1T0O - chain A; structure by X-ray diffraction, 1.96 A resolution.

# Chain A
Molecule: alpha-galactosidase
From: Hypocrea jecorina
Notes: EC 3.2.1.22
Sequence (417 residues; numbered 1 to 417; the number before each row is that of its first residue):
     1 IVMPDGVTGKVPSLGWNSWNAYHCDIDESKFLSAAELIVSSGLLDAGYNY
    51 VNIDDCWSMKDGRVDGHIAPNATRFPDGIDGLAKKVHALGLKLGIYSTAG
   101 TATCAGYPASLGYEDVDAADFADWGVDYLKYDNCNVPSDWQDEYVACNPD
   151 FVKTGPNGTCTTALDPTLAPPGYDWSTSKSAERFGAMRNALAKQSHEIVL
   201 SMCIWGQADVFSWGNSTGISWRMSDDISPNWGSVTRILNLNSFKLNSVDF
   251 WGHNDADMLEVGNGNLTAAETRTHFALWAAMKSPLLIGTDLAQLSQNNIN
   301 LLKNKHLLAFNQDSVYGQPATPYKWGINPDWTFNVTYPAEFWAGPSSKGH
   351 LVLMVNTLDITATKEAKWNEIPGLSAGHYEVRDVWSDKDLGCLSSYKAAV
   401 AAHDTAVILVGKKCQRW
Cystine bridges: C24-C56, C104-C134, C147-C160, C392-C414
Covalent attachments: N-acetylglucosamine (NAG) linked to N71, N334; glycan linked to N157, N215
Ligand contacts: beta-D-galactopyranose (GAL): W19, D54, D55, Y96, C104, A105, K130, D132, C134, C203, W205, R222, D226, D257, M258

# In short
Ligands of chain A: beta-D-galactopyranose. Covalently linked N-acetylglucosamine: at N71 and N334.
Chain A is alpha-galactosidase (Hypocrea jecorina); the structure, The structure of alpha-galactosidase from
Trichoderma reesei complexed with beta-D-galactose, was determined by X-ray diffraction (same publication as
1SZN).
